8WLD - chains J and R of the 15 polymer chains in the assembly; structure by electron microscopy, 3.48 A resolution.

[Chain J (and R)]
Name: SIR2-like domain-containing protein
Organism: Paenibacillus sp. 453mf
Notes: chain R of this document is another copy of the same molecule, construct and numbering; everything in this record applies to it too
UniProt: A0A1I6T0R8 (A0A1I6T0R8_9BACL); numbering as in UniProt (aligned over 1-381)
Sequence (381 residues; each row starts with the number of its first residue):
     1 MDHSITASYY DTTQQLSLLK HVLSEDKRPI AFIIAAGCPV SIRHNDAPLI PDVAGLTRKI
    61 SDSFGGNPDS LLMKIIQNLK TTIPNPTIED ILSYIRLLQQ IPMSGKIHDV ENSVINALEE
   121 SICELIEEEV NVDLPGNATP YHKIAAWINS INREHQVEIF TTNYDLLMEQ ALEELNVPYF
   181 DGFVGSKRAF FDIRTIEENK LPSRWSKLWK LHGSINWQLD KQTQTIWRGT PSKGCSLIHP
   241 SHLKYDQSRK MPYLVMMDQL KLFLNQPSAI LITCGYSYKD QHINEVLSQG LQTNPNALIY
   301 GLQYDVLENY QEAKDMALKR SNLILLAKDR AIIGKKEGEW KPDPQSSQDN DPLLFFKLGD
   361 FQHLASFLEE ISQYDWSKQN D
Disordered / not traced: 1-12, 64-71, 341-356, 374-381 (chain R: 1-7, 65-68, 246-250, 343-353, 374-381)

[Interface between chain J and chain R]
Contacting residue pairs (7; chain J residue first):
  Asn78(J) - Met103(R)
  Ile101(J) - Leu97(R)  hydrophobic
  Lys106(J) - Lys106(R)
  Lys106(J) - Ile107(R)
  Ile107(J) - Met103(R)
  Gln247(J) - Glu285(R)
  Ser248(J) - Glu285(R)  hydrogen bond (backbone-side chain)
Interface residues without a listed pair, chain J (8 interface residues in all): Pro102, Thr293
Interface residues without a listed pair, chain R (10 interface residues in all): Asn78, Tyr94, Leu98, Pro102, Glu197

[In short]
Chain J and chain R form an interface of 8 and 10 residues respectively, with 1 hydrogen bond. Its one
hydrogen-bonded contact is Ser248(J)-Glu285(R).
Both chains are SIR2-like domain-containing protein (Paenibacillus sp. 453mf). Entry 8WLD (Cryo-EM structure
of SIR2/HerA antiphage complex) was determined by electron microscopy.
